PDB entry 4JHL | X-ray diffraction, 1.70 A resolution | chains A and B

== Chain A (and B) ==
Name: Acetyl xylan esterase
Source organism: Geobacillus stearothermophilus
Notes: chain B of this document is another copy of the same molecule, construct and numbering; everything in this record applies to it too
Reference sequence: Q09LX1 (Q09LX1_GEOSE); residues 1-219 here = UniProt positions 1-219
Amino-acid sequence (219 residues; each row starts with the number of its first residue):
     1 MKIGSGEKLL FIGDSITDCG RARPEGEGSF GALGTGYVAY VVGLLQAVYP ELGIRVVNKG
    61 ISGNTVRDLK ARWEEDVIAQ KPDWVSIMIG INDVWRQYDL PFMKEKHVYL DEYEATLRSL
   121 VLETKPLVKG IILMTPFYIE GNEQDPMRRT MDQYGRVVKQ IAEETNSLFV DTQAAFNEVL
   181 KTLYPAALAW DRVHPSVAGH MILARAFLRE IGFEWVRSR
Modified positions: Mse1, Mse88, Mse103, Mse134, Mse147, Mse151, Mse201 (selenomethionine; parent Met)
Swiss-Prot annotation at these positions:
  - active site: Ser15 (Nucleophile), Asp191 (Charge relay system), His194 (Charge relay system)
  - site (Transition state stabilizer): Gly63, Asn92
  - mutagenesis: Ser15 (S15A: Loss of catalytic activity), Tyr184 (Y184F: Significant reduction in catalytic activity and modification of the quaternary structure as a homodimer; when associated with P-190), Trp190 (W190P: Significant reduction in catalytic activity and modification of the quaternary structure as a homodimer; when associated with F-184), Asp191 (D191A: Loss of catalytic activity), His194 (H194A: Loss of catalytic activity)

== How chain A and chain B interact ==
Residue-residue contacts (49):
  Ser29(A) with Ser196(B), hydrogen bond (backbone-side chain)
  Phe30(A) with Ala186(B); Ala187(B); Ser196(B)
  Ala39(A) with Val197(B)
  Tyr40(A) with Tyr40(B), hydrophobic; Mse201(B), hydrophobic
  Gly43(A) with Ala198(B); Mse201(B)
  Leu44(A) with Mse201(B)
  Gln46(A) with Leu183(B); Leu188(B); Ala198(B)
  Ala47(A) with Val179(B); Ile202(B), hydrophobic
  Val48(A) with Arg205(B)
  Pro50(A) with Thr182(B)
  Glu51(A) with Thr182(B)
  Val179(A) with Ala47(B)
  Thr182(A) with Pro50(B); Glu51(B)
  Leu183(A) with Gln46(B)
  Ala186(A) with Phe30(B)
  Ala187(A) with Phe30(B); Gln46(B)
  Leu188(A) with Gln46(B)
  Ser196(A) with Ser29(B), hydrogen bond (side chain-backbone); Phe30(B)
  Val197(A) with Ala39(B)
  Ala198(A) with Gly43(B); Gln46(B)
  Mse201(A) with Tyr40(B), hydrophobic; Gly43(B); Leu44(B); Mse201(B), hydrophobic
  Ile202(A) with Ala47(B), hydrophobic
  Arg205(A) with Val48(B); Trp215(B), hydrogen bond (side chain-backbone); Val216(B)
  Arg209(A) with Trp215(B); Val216(B)
  Phe213(A) with Trp215(B), hydrophobic
  Trp215(A) with Arg205(B), hydrogen bond (backbone-side chain); Leu208(B), hydrophobic; Arg209(B); Phe213(B), hydrophobic; Trp215(B), hydrophobic
  Val216(A) with Arg205(B); Arg209(B)
Other interface residues (no listed pair), chain A (29 interface residues in all): Trp190, Leu208
Other interface residues (no listed pair), chain B (29 interface residues in all): Trp190

== Summary ==
The chain A/chain B interface involves 29 residues from each chain; the contacts include 4 hydrogen bonds.
Polar pairs include Ser29(A)-Ser196(B) and Arg205(A)-Trp215(B). Curated annotation (UniProt) lists 3
active-site residues and 5 mutagenesis sites on chain A.
Both chains are Acetyl xylan esterase (Geobacillus stearothermophilus). Entry 4JHL (Crystal Structure of of
Axe2, an Acetylxylan Esterase from Geobacillus stearothermophilus) was determined by X-ray diffraction (same
publication as 3W7V and 4JKO).
